Entry 1LYK (X-ray diffraction, 2.00 A resolution); this record covers chain A.

[Chain A]
Molecule: Peroxidase
Source organism: Coprinopsis cinerea
Notes: EC 1.11.1.7
UniProt: P28314 (PER_COPCI); residues 1-343 here correspond to UniProt positions 21-363 (UniProt number = residue number + 20)
Chain sequence (343 residues; numbered 1 to 343; the number before each row is that of its first residue):
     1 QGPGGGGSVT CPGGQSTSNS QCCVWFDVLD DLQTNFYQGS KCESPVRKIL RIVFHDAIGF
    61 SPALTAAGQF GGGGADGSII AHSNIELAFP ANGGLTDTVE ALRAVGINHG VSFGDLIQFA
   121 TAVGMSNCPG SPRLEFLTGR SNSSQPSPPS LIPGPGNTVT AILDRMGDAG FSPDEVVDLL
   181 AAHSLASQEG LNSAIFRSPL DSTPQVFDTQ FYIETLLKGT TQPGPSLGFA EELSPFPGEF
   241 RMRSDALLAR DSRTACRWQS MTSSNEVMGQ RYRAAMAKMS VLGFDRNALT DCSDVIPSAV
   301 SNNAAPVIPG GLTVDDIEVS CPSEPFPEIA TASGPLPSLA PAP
Unresolved in the structure: 1-7
Disulfide bonds: C11-C23, C22-C292, C42-C128, C256-C321
Glycans and other covalent adducts: N-acetylglucosamine (NAG) linked to N142; beta-D-mannopyranose (BMA) linked to S338
Ion coordination: Ca2+ site 1: D56, G74, D76, S78; heme Fe near H183 (its only coordinating residue here); Ca2+ site 2: S184, D201, T203, V206, D208
Small-molecule neighbours: heme (HEM): R47, K48, L50, R51, F54, P153, G154, P155, I162, L179, L180, A182, H183, L185, A186, S187, Q188, E189, G190, L191, M242, S244, L248, Y272, M276, M279

[Overview]
Bound to chain A: heme. N-acetylglucosamine is covalently linked to N142. Beta-D-mannopyranose is covalently
linked to S338. D56, G74, D76 and S78 form the Ca2+ site 1. The Ca2+ site 2 is built by S184, D201, T203, V206
and D208.
Chain A is Peroxidase (Coprinopsis cinerea); the structure, The impact of the physical and chemical enviroment
on the molecular structure of coprinus cinereus peroxidase, was determined by X-ray diffraction together with
1H3J, 1LY9 and 1LYC from the same study.
